8GNA - chains A and J of the 3 polymer chains in the assembly; structure by electron microscopy, 2.80 A resolution.

== Chain A ==
Molecule: RAMP superfamily protein
Source organism: Candidatus Scalindua brodae
UniProtKB: A0A0B0EGF3 (A0A0B0EGF3_9BACT); residues 6-1722 here correspond to UniProt positions 1-1717 (UniProt number = residue number - 5)
Chain sequence (1717 residues; each row starts with the number of its first residue):
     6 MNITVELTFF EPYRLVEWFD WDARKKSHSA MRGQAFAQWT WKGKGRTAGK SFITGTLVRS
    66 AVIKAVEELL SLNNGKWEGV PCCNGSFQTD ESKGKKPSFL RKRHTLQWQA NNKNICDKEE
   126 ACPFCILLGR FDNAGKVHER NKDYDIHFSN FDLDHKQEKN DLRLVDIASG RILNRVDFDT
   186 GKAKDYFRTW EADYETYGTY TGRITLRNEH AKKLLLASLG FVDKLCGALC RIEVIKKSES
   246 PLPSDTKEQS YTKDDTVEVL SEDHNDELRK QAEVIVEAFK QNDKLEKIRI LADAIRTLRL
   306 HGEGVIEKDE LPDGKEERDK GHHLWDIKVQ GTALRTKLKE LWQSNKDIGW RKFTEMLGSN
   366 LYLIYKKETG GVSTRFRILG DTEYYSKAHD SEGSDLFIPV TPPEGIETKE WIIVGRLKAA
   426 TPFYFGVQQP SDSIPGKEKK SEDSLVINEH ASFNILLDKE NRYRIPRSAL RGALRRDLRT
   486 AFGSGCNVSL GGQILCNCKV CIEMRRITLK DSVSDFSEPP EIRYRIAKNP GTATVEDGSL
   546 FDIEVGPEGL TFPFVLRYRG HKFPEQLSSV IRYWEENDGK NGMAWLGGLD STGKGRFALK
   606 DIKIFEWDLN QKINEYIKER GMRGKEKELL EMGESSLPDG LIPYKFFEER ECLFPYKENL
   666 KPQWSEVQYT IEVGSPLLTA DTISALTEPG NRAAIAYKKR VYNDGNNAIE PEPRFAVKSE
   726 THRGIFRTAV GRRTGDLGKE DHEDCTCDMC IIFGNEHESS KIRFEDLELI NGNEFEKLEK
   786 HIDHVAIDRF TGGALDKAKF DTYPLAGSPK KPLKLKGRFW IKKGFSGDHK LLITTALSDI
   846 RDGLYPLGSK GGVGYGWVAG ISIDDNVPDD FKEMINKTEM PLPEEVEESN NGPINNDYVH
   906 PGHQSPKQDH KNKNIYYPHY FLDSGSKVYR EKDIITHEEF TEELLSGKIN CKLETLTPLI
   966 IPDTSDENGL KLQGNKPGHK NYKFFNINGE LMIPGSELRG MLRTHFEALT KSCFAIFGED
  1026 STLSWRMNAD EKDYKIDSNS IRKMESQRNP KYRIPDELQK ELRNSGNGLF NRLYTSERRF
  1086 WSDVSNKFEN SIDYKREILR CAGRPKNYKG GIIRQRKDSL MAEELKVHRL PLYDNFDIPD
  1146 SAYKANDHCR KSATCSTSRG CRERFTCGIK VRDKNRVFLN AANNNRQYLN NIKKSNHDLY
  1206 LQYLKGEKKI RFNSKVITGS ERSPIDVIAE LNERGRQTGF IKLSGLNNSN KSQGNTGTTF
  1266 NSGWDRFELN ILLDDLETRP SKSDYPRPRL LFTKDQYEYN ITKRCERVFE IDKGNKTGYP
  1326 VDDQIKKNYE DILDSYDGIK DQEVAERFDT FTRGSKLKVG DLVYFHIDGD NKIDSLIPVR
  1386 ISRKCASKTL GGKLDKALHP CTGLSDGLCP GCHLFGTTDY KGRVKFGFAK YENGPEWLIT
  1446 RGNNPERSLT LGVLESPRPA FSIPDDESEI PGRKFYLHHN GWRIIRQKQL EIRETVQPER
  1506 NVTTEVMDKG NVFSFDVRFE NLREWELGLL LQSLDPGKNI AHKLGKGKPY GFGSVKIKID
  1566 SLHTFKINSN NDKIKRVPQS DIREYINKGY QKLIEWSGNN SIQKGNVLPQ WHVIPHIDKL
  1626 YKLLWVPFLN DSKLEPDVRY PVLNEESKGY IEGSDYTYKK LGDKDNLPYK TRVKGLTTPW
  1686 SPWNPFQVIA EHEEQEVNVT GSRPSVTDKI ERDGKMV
Disordered / not traced: 48-49, 96-99, 116-118, 142-143, 160-165, 241-268, 375-398, 442-453, 638-641, 881-898, 915-918, 1029-1392, 1572-1578, 1602-1612, 1635-1638, 1655-1659, 1692-1722
Differences from the reference sequence: engineered mutation Ala456 (Thr451 in A0A0B0EGF3), Ala698 (Asp693 in A0A0B0EGF3)
Ion coordination: Zn2+ site 1: Cys88, Cys121, Cys127, Cys130; Zn2+ site 2: Cys491, Cys501, Cys503, Cys506; Zn2+ site 3: His747, Cys750, Cys752, Cys755; Zn2+ site 4: Cys1018, Cys1406, Cys1414, Cys1417

== Chain J ==
Molecule: 46-nt RNA strand
Sequence (46 nucleotides; row label = number of the first residue in the row):
     1 CUCUAGUAAC AGCCGUGGAG UCCGGGGCAG AAAAUUGGGU GAUUAA
Disordered / not traced: 1-23, 41-46

== How chain A and chain J interact ==
Pairs across the interface (58):
  Lys187(A) - G39(J)  base contact
  Ala188(A) - U40(J)  phosphate contact
  Lys189(A) - U40(J)  hydrogen bond to the sugar
  Asp190(A) - U40(J)  sugar contact
  Tyr191(A) - U40(J)  base contact
  Glu291(A) - A32(J)  phosphate contact
  Glu291(A) - U35(J)  base contact
  Lys292(A) - A31(J)  salt bridge to the phosphate
  Arg294(A) - U35(J)  hydrogen bond to the sugar
  Arg294(A) - U36(J)  salt bridge to the phosphate
  Ile295(A) - U35(J)  base contact
  Lys320(A) - A29(J)  sugar contact
  Lys320(A) - G30(J)  salt bridge to the phosphate
  Glu322(A) - A29(J)  hydrogen bond to the base
  Arg323(A) - A29(J)  salt bridge to the phosphate
  Arg323(A) - G30(J)  salt bridge to the phosphate
  His328(A) - G30(J)  sugar contact
  Tyr367(A) - U36(J)  hydrogen bond to the phosphate
  Tyr370(A) - U35(J)  base contact
  Lys371(A) - U36(J)  salt bridge to the phosphate
  Ser457(A) - U36(J)  base contact
  Phe458(A) - U36(J)  base contact
  Glu541(A) - A34(J)  hydrogen bond to the sugar
  Asp542(A) - A34(J)  sugar contact
  Gly543(A) - A34(J)  hydrogen bond to the sugar
  Gly543(A) - U35(J)  phosphate contact
  Gly543(A) - U36(J)  base contact
  Gly543(A) - G37(J)  sugar contact
  Ser544(A) - A34(J)  hydrogen bond to the sugar
  Ser544(A) - U36(J)  base contact
  Leu545(A) - A34(J)  base contact
  Leu545(A) - U35(J)  sugar contact
  Leu545(A) - U36(J)  sugar contact
  Phe546(A) - U36(J)  base contact
  Glu761(A) - G38(J)  hydrogen bond to the base
  His762(A) - G39(J)  sugar contact
  Ala799(A) - G27(J)  base contact
  Leu800(A) - C28(J)  hydrogen bond to the sugar
  Asp801(A) - C28(J)  hydrogen bond to the sugar
  Lys802(A) - C28(J)  sugar contact
  Lys802(A) - A29(J)  phosphate contact
  Lys802(A) - G30(J)  sugar contact
  Lys802(A) - A31(J)  sugar contact
  Ala803(A) - G30(J)  base contact
  Lys804(A) - C28(J)  base contact
  Lys804(A) - A29(J)  sugar contact
  Lys804(A) - G30(J)  sugar contact
  Phe805(A) - G30(J)  base contact
  Thr1423(A) - A32(J)  base contact
  Val1458(A) - G25(J)  base contact
  Leu1459(A) - G26(J)  hydrogen bond to the base
  Glu1460(A) - G25(J)  base contact
  Glu1460(A) - G26(J)  base contact
  Ser1461(A) - G26(J)  hydrogen bond to the base
  Ser1461(A) - G27(J)  base contact
  Arg1505(A) - G25(J)  base contact
  Arg1505(A) - G26(J)  salt bridge to the phosphate
  Leu1648(A) - G24(J)  base contact
Interface residues without a listed pair, chain A (45 interface residues in all): Asp298, Val540, Ala698, Asp806, Lys985
Interface residues without a listed pair, chain J (17 interface residues in all): A33

== Summary ==
45 residues of chain A and 17 residues of chain J are in contact, with 12 hydrogen bonds and 7 salt bridges.
Among the polar pairs are Glu322(A)-A29(J), Glu761(A)-G38(J) and Leu1459(A)-G26(J). The Zn2+ site 1 is built
by Cys88(A), Cys121(A), Cys127(A) and Cys130(A).
Chain A is RAMP superfamily protein (Candidatus Scalindua brodae) and chain J is a 46-nt RNA strand; the
structure, Structure of the SbCas7-11-crRNA-NTR complex, was determined by electron microscopy, deposited
together with 8GU6.
